Entry 9CL4 (electron microscopy, 2.61 A resolution); this record covers chains Aa and Cc of the 9 polymer chains in the assembly.

Chain Aa:
Protein: Particulate methane monooxygenase alpha subunit
From: Methylococcus capsulatus str. Bath
UniProtKB: G1UBD1 (PMOB_METCA); numbering as in UniProt (aligned over 33-414)
Amino-acid sequence (382 residues; each row starts with the number of its first residue):
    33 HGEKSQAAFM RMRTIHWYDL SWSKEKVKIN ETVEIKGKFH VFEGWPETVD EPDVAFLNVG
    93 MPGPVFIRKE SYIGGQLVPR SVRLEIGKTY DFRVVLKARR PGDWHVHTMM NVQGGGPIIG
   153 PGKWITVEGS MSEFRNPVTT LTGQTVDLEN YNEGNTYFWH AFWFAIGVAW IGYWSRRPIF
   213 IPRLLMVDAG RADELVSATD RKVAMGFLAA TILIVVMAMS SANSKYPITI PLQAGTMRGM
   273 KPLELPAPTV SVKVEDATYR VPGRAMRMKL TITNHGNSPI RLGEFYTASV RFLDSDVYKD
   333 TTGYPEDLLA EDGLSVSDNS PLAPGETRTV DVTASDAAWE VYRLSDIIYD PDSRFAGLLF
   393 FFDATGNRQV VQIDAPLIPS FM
Ion coordination: Cu ion site 1: His33, His137, His139; Cu ion site 2: His48, His72
Residues lining bound ligands:
  - A1A0P ((2R)-3-{[(R)-(2-aminoethoxy)(hydroxy)phosphoryl]oxy}-2-(hexadecanoyloxy)propyl (9Z)-heptadec-9-enoate), molecule 1: Phe194, Ala197, Ile198, Thr231, Lys234, Val235, Phe239, Ala242, Ile246
  - A1A0P, molecule 2: Phe196, Ile203, Gly204, Ser207, Arg208
  - A1A0P, molecule 3: Arg233, Met237, Leu240, Ala241, Ile244, Leu245
  - A1A0P, molecule 4: Ile244, Val248, Ser252, Asn255
  - A1A0P, molecule 5: Ile244, Val248, Met251, Asn255
UniProt features mapped onto this chain:
  - binding site (Cu cation): His33, His48, His72, His137, His139

Chain Cc:
Protein: Particulate methane monooxygenase beta subunit
From: Methylococcus capsulatus str. Bath
Notes: EC 1.14.18.3
UniProtKB: Q607G3 (PMOA_METCA); residues 13-253 here correspond to UniProt positions 6-246 (UniProt number = residue number - 7)
Amino-acid sequence (241 residues; numbered 13 to 253; the number before each row is that of its first residue):
    13 SAVRSHAEAV QVSRTIDWMA LFVVFFVIVG SYHIHAMLTM GDWDFWSDWK DRRLWVTVTP
    73 IVLVTFPAAV QSYLWERYRL PWGATVCVLG LLLGEWINRY FNFWGWTYFP INFVFPASLV
   133 PGAIILDTVL MLSGSYLFTA IVGAMGWGLI FYPGNWPIIA PLHVPVEYNG MLMSIADIQG
   193 YNYVRTGTPE YIRMVEKGTL RTFGKDVAPV SAFFSAFMSI LIYFMWHFIG RWFSNERFLQ
   253 S
Residues lining bound ligands:
  - A1A0P ((2R)-3-{[(R)-(2-aminoethoxy)(hydroxy)phosphoryl]oxy}-2-(hexadecanoyloxy)propyl (9Z)-heptadec-9-enoate), molecule 1: Gln23, Thr27, Trp30, Met31, Leu33, Phe34, Phe37, Phe38
  - A1A0P, molecule 2: Arg26, Trp30, Leu33, Phe37, Leu105
  - A1A0P, molecule 3: Phe38, Ile109, Phe113, Gly117, Trp118, Tyr120
  - A1A0P, molecule 4: His47, Thr51, Trp55, Leu66, Thr69, Val70, Ile73, Val74, Thr77, Met206, Thr211, Phe226, Phe229, Met230, Leu233, Ile234
  - A1A0P, molecule 5: Arg64, Ile137, Val154, Met157, Gly158, Leu161, Ile162, Tyr164, Pro165, Trp168, Ala220, Pro221, Ala224, Phe225
  - A1A0P, molecule 6: Val141, Leu144, Ser145, Phe150, Val154
  - A1A0P, molecule 7: Ser145, Ser147, Leu149, Phe150, Ile153
  - A1A0P, molecule 8: Leu149, Leu233, Ile234, Phe236, Met237, Trp238, Phe240, Ile241, Arg243, Trp244, Phe245, Arg249, Phe250, Leu251, Gln252, Ser253
  - A1A0P, molecule 9: Met157, Gly216, Lys217, Asp218, Pro221, Val222, Phe225
  - A1A0P, molecule 10: Lys217, Pro221, Phe225

Interface between chain Aa and chain Cc:
Pairs across the interface (174; chain Aa residue first):
  Val86(Aa) with Tyr203(Cc), hydrophobic
  Phe88(Aa) with Pro201(Cc), hydrophobic; Glu202(Cc)
  Asn90(Aa) with Val196(Cc); Arg197(Cc), hydrogen bond (side chain-backbone); Thr198(Cc), hydrogen bond (side chain-backbone)
  Val91(Aa) with Val196(Cc); Thr198(Cc), hydrogen bond (backbone-side chain)
  Gly92(Aa) with Thr198(Cc)
  Met93(Aa) with Val196(Cc), hydrophobic; Thr198(Cc), hydrogen bond (backbone-side chain)
  Pro96(Aa) with Thr119(Cc); Tyr120(Cc); Phe121(Cc), hydrophobic; Tyr195(Cc), hydrophobic
  Ile99(Aa) with Asn194(Cc); Tyr195(Cc), hydrophobic
  Arg100(Aa) with Tyr193(Cc), hydrogen bond (side chain-backbone); Asn194(Cc), hydrogen bond (backbone-backbone); Val196(Cc)
  Lys101(Aa) with Tyr180(Cc), hydrogen bond (backbone-side chain); Tyr193(Cc)
  Glu102(Aa) with Asn181(Cc); Tyr193(Cc)
  Ser103(Aa) with Tyr193(Cc), hydrogen bond
  Leu109(Aa) with Asn181(Cc); Tyr193(Cc)
  Pro111(Aa) with Met183(Cc); Tyr193(Cc), hydrophobic; Glu202(Cc)
  Arg112(Aa) with Met183(Cc); Glu202(Cc)
  Ser113(Aa) with Glu202(Cc), hydrogen bond; Tyr203(Cc), hydrogen bond (side chain-backbone)
  Arg131(Aa) with Trp116(Cc); Tyr120(Cc), hydrogen bond (side chain-backbone); Pro122(Cc); Tyr195(Cc)
  Arg132(Aa) with Tyr120(Cc)
  Met141(Aa) with Thr198(Cc)
  Asn143(Aa) with Thr198(Cc); Pro201(Cc); Tyr203(Cc)
  Val144(Aa) with Tyr203(Cc), hydrogen bond (backbone-side chain)
  Gln145(Aa) with Tyr203(Cc)
  Asn168(Aa) with Asn194(Cc); Tyr195(Cc)
  Val170(Aa) with Val178(Cc), hydrophobic
  Thr171(Aa) with Val178(Cc)
  Thr172(Aa) with Val176(Cc); Pro177(Cc); Val178(Cc)
  Leu173(Aa) with Pro177(Cc), hydrogen bond (backbone-backbone); Glu179(Cc); Leu184(Cc), hydrophobic
  Thr174(Aa) with Val176(Cc)
  Leu180(Aa) with Asn124(Cc), hydrogen bond (backbone-side chain); Ile187(Cc), hydrophobic; Ile190(Cc), hydrophobic; Gln191(Cc); Asn194(Cc); Tyr195(Cc)
  Glu181(Aa) with Pro122(Cc); Asn124(Cc); Tyr195(Cc), hydrogen bond
  Asn182(Aa) with Asn124(Cc)
  Tyr183(Aa) with Asn124(Cc), hydrogen bond (backbone-side chain); Pro173(Cc), hydrogen bond (side chain-backbone); Ile187(Cc), hydrophobic
  Asn184(Aa) with Ile170(Cc), hydrogen bond (side chain-backbone); Pro173(Cc); Leu174(Cc)
  Glu185(Aa) with Ile123(Cc)
  Asn187(Aa) with Pro169(Cc), hydrogen bond (side chain-backbone); Ile170(Cc)
  Thr188(Aa) with Phe127(Cc); Ile170(Cc)
  Tyr189(Aa) with Trp108(Cc), hydrophobic; Ile123(Cc)
  Trp191(Aa) with Pro169(Cc); Ile170(Cc), hydrophobic
  His192(Aa) with Trp108(Cc), hydrogen bond; Pro128(Cc), hydrogen bond (side chain-backbone); Ala129(Cc); Ser130(Cc); Ile170(Cc)
  Trp195(Aa) with Ser130(Cc); Val132(Cc); Pro133(Cc), hydrophobic
  Phe196(Aa) with Leu101(Cc)
  Gly199(Aa) with Thr97(Cc); Leu101(Cc); Val132(Cc)
  Val200(Aa) with Leu101(Cc)
  Trp202(Aa) with Pro93(Cc); Trp94(Cc); Thr97(Cc); Ile136(Cc), hydrophobic; Asp139(Cc)
  Ile203(Aa) with Trp94(Cc), hydrophobic; Thr97(Cc); Val98(Cc), hydrophobic; Leu101(Cc), hydrophobic
  Trp206(Aa) with Pro93(Cc); Trp94(Cc), hydrophobic; Met143(Cc), hydrophobic
  Ser207(Aa) with Arg26(Cc), hydrogen bond (backbone-side chain)
  Arg208(Aa) with Arg26(Cc)
  Arg209(Aa) with Arg26(Cc), hydrogen bond (backbone-side chain)
  Pro210(Aa) with Asp29(Cc)
  Ile211(Aa) with Arg26(Cc); Asp29(Cc), hydrogen bond (backbone-side chain); Leu92(Cc); Trp94(Cc), hydrophobic
  Phe212(Aa) with Asp29(Cc), hydrogen bond (backbone-side chain); Ala32(Cc), hydrophobic; Leu33(Cc); Tyr90(Cc)
  Ile213(Aa) with Ile28(Cc), hydrophobic; Asp29(Cc)
  Pro214(Aa) with Ser25(Cc)
  Arg215(Aa) with Tyr90(Cc), hydrogen bond (side chain-backbone); Arg91(Cc), hydrogen bond (side chain-backbone); Leu92(Cc)
  Leu216(Aa) with Arg89(Cc); Tyr90(Cc), hydrophobic
  Val219(Aa) with Glu88(Cc); Arg89(Cc)
  Asp220(Aa) with Arg89(Cc), salt bridge
  Ala224(Aa) with Arg91(Cc)
  Leu227(Aa) with Tyr90(Cc); Arg91(Cc)
  Val228(Aa) with Met143(Cc), hydrophobic
  Arg233(Aa) with Met143(Cc); Leu144(Cc), hydrogen bond (side chain-backbone)
  Ala236(Aa) with Thr140(Cc); Met143(Cc), hydrophobic
  Met237(Aa) with Leu144(Cc), hydrophobic
  Leu240(Aa) with Ile137(Cc), hydrophobic; Thr140(Cc)
  Thr243(Aa) with Pro133(Cc); Ile136(Cc)
  Val247(Aa) with Ile162(Cc), hydrophobic; Pro165(Cc), hydrophobic; Gly166(Cc)
  Ala250(Aa) with Pro169(Cc), hydrophobic
  Met251(Aa) with Pro165(Cc), hydrophobic; Trp168(Cc)
  Ala254(Aa) with Trp168(Cc); Pro169(Cc), hydrophobic
  Asn255(Aa) with Trp168(Cc), hydrogen bond
  Tyr258(Aa) with Pro173(Cc), hydrophobic
  Ile260(Aa) with Pro177(Cc)
  Thr261(Aa) with Ala172(Cc); His175(Cc)
  Ile262(Aa) with His175(Cc), hydrogen bond (backbone-backbone); Pro177(Cc), hydrophobic; Leu184(Cc), hydrophobic; Met185(Cc)
  Pro263(Aa) with Arg64(Cc)
  Leu264(Aa) with Asp60(Cc); Lys62(Cc); Asp63(Cc); His175(Cc); Ala188(Cc), hydrophobic; Asp189(Cc); Arg205(Cc)
  Gln265(Aa) with Leu184(Cc); Asp189(Cc), hydrogen bond (backbone-side chain); Arg205(Cc), hydrogen bond (backbone-side chain)
  Ala266(Aa) with Arg205(Cc); Val207(Cc), hydrophobic; Lys209(Cc)
  Gly267(Aa) with Lys209(Cc)
Interface residues without a listed pair, chain Aa (91 interface residues in all): Gly95, Phe98, Tyr104, Val110, Met163, Phe166, Ile198, Asp232, Phe239, Ile244, Met269
Interface residues without a listed pair, chain Cc (85 interface residues in all): Trp30, Ser59, Trp61, Trp87, Leu104, Leu105, Tyr112, Ser186, Glu208

In short:
91 residues of chain Aa and 85 residues of chain Cc are in contact, with 32 hydrogen bonds and 1 salt bridge.
Among the polar pairs are Asp220(Aa)-Arg89(Cc), Asn90(Aa)-Arg197(Cc) and Asn90(Aa)-Thr198(Cc). 4 compound
A1A0P molecules are bound between chain Aa and chain Cc.
Here chain Aa is Particulate methane monooxygenase alpha subunit and chain Cc is Particulate methane
monooxygenase beta subunit, both from Methylococcus capsulatus str. Bath. Entry 9CL4 (Particulate methane
monooxygenase in crosslinked, washed native membranes) was determined by electron microscopy (same publication
as 9CL1, 9CL2, 9CL3, 9CL5 and 9CL6).
